PDB entry 3K0S | X-ray diffraction, 2.20 A resolution | chains A and B of the 4 polymer chains in the assembly

[Chain A (and B)]
Name: DNA mismatch repair protein mutS
Source organism: Escherichia coli
Notes: chain B of this document is another copy of the same molecule, construct and numbering; everything in this record applies to it too
Reference sequence: P23909 (MUTS_ECOLI); numbering as in UniProt (aligned over 2-800)
Sequence (799 residues; row label = number of the first residue in the row):
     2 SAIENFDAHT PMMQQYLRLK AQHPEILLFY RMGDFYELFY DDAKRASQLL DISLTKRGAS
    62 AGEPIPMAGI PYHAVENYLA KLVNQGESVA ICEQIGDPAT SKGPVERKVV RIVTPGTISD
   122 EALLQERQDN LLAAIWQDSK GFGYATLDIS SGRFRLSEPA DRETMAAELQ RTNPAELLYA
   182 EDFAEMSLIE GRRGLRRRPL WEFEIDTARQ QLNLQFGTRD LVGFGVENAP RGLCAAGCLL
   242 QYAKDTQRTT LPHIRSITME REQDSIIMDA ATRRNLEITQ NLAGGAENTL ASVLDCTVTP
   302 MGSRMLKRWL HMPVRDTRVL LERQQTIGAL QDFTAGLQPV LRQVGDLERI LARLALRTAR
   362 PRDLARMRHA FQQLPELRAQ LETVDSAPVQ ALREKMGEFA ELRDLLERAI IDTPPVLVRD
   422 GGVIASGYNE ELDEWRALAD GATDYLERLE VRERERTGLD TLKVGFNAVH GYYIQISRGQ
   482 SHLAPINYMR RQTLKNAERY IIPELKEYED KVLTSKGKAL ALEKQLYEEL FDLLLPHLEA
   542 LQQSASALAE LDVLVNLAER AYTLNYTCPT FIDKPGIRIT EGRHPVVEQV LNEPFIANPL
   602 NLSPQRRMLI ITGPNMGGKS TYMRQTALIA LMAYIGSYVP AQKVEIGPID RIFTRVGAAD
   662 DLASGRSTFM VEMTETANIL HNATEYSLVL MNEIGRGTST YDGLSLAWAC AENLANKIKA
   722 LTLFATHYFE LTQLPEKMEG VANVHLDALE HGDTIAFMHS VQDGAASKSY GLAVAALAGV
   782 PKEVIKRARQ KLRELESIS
Not modelled in the structure: 658-669 (chain B: 2-17, 57-66, 96-106, 659-667)
Construct notes: engineered mutation Asn693 (Asp in P23909)
Curated features (UniProtKB/Swiss-Prot):
  - binding site (ATP): Gly614 to Ser621
Reported in the primary citation:
  - conformationally variable residues (side-chain flip): Asn616, Ser621, His728
  - contacts within the chain: Asn616-His728 (hydrogen bond)

[How chain A and chain B interact]
Pairs across the interface (121):
  Asp52(A) - His74(B)  salt bridge
  His471(A) - Thr494(B)
  His471(A) - Leu495(B)
  His471(A) - Lys496(B)
  Arg479(A) - Arg491(B)  hydrogen bond (side chain-backbone)
  Arg479(A) - Arg492(B)
  Arg491(A) - Arg491(B)
  Arg492(A) - Thr494(B)
  Gln493(A) - Thr494(B)
  Thr494(A) - Arg491(B)  hydrogen bond
  Thr494(A) - Arg492(B)
  Thr494(A) - Gln493(B)
  Thr494(A) - Thr494(B)  hydrogen bond (backbone-side chain)
  Leu495(A) - Arg492(B)
  Lys496(A) - Val470(B)  hydrogen bond (side chain-backbone)
  Lys496(A) - His471(B)
  Lys496(A) - Arg492(B)  hydrogen bond (backbone-backbone)
  Glu499(A) - Arg491(B)  salt bridge
  Asn616(A) - Ser668(B)  hydrogen bond
  Asn616(A) - Phe670(B)
  Asn616(A) - Gly698(B)  hydrogen bond (side chain-backbone)
  Met617(A) - Ser668(B)
  Met617(A) - Met671(B)  hydrophobic
  Met671(A) - Ala779(B)  hydrophobic
  Met674(A) - Val775(B)  hydrophobic
  Met674(A) - Ala776(B)  hydrophobic
  Met674(A) - Ala779(B)  hydrophobic
  Met674(A) - Val781(B)  hydrophobic
  Thr675(A) - Ala779(B)
  Ala678(A) - Ala779(B)
  Ala678(A) - Gly780(B)
  Ala678(A) - Val781(B)
  Leu681(A) - Pro782(B)
  His682(A) - Gly780(B)  hydrogen bond (side chain-backbone)
  His682(A) - Pro782(B)
  Glu694(A) - Gly698(B)
  Gly696(A) - Arg697(B)
  Arg697(A) - Arg697(B)
  Arg697(A) - Gly698(B)
  Gly698(A) - Arg697(B)  hydrogen bond (backbone-side chain)
  Thr699(A) - Pro615(B)
  Thr699(A) - His728(B)
  Thr699(A) - Ser770(B)
  Thr699(A) - Tyr771(B)  hydrogen bond (side chain-backbone)
  Ser700(A) - His728(B)
  Ser700(A) - Ser770(B)
  Thr701(A) - Thr701(B)
  Thr701(A) - His728(B)  hydrogen bond (backbone-backbone)
  Thr701(A) - Tyr729(B)
  Thr701(A) - Phe730(B)  hydrogen bond (side chain-backbone)
  Thr701(A) - Glu731(B)  hydrogen bond
  Tyr702(A) - Thr701(B)
  Tyr702(A) - Glu731(B)
  Tyr702(A) - Leu793(B)
  Tyr702(A) - Leu796(B)  hydrophobic
  Asp703(A) - Ser770(B)
  Asp703(A) - Tyr771(B)
  Asp703(A) - Gly772(B)  hydrogen bond (side chain-backbone)
  Asp703(A) - Leu793(B)
  Leu705(A) - Leu796(B)  hydrophobic
  Ser706(A) - Ala789(B)
  Ser706(A) - Lys792(B)
  Ser706(A) - Leu793(B)  hydrogen bond (side chain-backbone)
  Ser706(A) - Leu796(B)
  Leu707(A) - Gly772(B)
  Leu707(A) - Leu773(B)  hydrophobic
  Leu707(A) - Ala776(B)  hydrophobic
  Leu707(A) - Ala789(B)  hydrophobic
  Trp709(A) - Lys792(B)
  Ala710(A) - Val785(B)
  Ala710(A) - Arg788(B)
  Ala710(A) - Ala789(B)
  Cys711(A) - Val785(B)  hydrophobic
  Glu713(A) - Arg788(B)  salt bridge
  Asn714(A) - Val785(B)
  His728(A) - Gly698(B)  hydrogen bond (side chain-backbone)
  His728(A) - Thr699(B)
  His728(A) - Ser700(B)
  Tyr729(A) - Thr701(B)
  Glu731(A) - Thr701(B)  hydrogen bond
  Ser770(A) - Ser700(B)  hydrogen bond
  Ser770(A) - Asp703(B)  hydrogen bond
  Gly772(A) - Phe670(B)
  Gly772(A) - Thr699(B)  hydrogen bond (backbone-side chain)
  Gly772(A) - Asp703(B)
  Gly772(A) - Leu707(B)
  Leu773(A) - Asp703(B)  hydrogen bond (backbone-side chain)
  Leu773(A) - Leu707(B)  hydrophobic
  Val775(A) - Phe670(B)  hydrophobic
  Val775(A) - Met671(B)  hydrophobic
  Ala776(A) - Met674(B)  hydrophobic
  Ala776(A) - Leu707(B)  hydrophobic
  Leu778(A) - Met671(B)
  Ala779(A) - Met671(B)  hydrophobic
  Ala779(A) - Met674(B)  hydrophobic
  Ala779(A) - Thr675(B)
  Ala779(A) - Ala678(B)
  Gly780(A) - Ala678(B)
  Gly780(A) - His682(B)  hydrogen bond (backbone-side chain)
  Val781(A) - Met674(B)  hydrophobic
  Val781(A) - Ala678(B)
  Val781(A) - Leu681(B)  hydrophobic
  Pro782(A) - Leu681(B)
  Pro782(A) - His682(B)
  Glu784(A) - Asn714(B)
  Glu784(A) - Lys718(B)
  Val785(A) - Ala710(B)
  Val785(A) - Asn714(B)
  Ile786(A) - Leu707(B)  hydrophobic
  Arg788(A) - Glu713(B)  salt bridge
  Ala789(A) - Ser706(B)
  Ala789(A) - Ala710(B)
  Lys792(A) - Ser706(B)
  Lys792(A) - Trp709(B)
  Leu793(A) - Tyr702(B)  hydrophobic
  Leu793(A) - Asp703(B)
  Leu793(A) - Ser706(B)  hydrogen bond (backbone-side chain)
  Leu796(A) - Tyr702(B)
  Leu796(A) - Leu705(B)  hydrophobic
  Leu796(A) - Ser706(B)
  Ile799(A) - Tyr702(B)
Other interface residues (no listed pair), chain A (61 interface residues in all): Val470, Phe670, Tyr771, Glu797
Other interface residues (no listed pair), chain B (64 interface residues in all): Ala75, Arg479, Gly614, Asn616, Met617, Cys711, Lys738, Leu778, Ile786, Glu797, Ile799

[Summary]
61 residues of chain A and 64 residues of chain B are in contact, with 23 hydrogen bonds and 4 salt bridges.
Among the polar pairs are Asp52(A)-His74(B), Glu499(A)-Arg491(B) and Glu713(A)-Arg788(B). The paper reports
conformational variability at Asn616(A), Ser621(A) and His728(A); contacts within the chain involving
Asn616(A) and His728(A).
Both chains are DNA mismatch repair protein mutS (Escherichia coli). Entry 3K0S (Crystal structure of E.coli
DNA mismatch repair protein MutS, D693N mutant, in complex with GT mismatched ...) was determined by X-ray
diffraction together with 2WTU from the same study.
